Entry 5F47 (X-ray diffraction, 1.50 A resolution); this record covers chains A and B.

[Chain A (and B)]
Molecule: aminoglycoside acetyltransferase meta-AAC0020
From: uncultured bacterium
Notes: chain B of this document is another copy of the same molecule, construct and numbering; everything in this record applies to it too
UniProtKB: A0A059WZ16 (A0A059WZ16_9BACT); numbering as in UniProt (aligned over 1-157)
Amino-acid sequence (157 residues; row label = number of the first residue in the row):
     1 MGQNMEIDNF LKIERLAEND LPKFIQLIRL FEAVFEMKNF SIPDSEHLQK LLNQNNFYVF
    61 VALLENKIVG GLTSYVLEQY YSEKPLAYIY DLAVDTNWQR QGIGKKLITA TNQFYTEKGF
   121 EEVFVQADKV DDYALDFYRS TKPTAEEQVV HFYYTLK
Disordered / not traced: 1-6 (chain B: 1-5)
Bound ions: Ca2+ site 1: Glu14, Asp20; Ca2+ site 2: Glu18, Asn53, Asn55; Ca2+ site 3: Glu83 (shared with Phe40(B) of chain B)
What the authors report for this chain:
  - catalytic residues: Tyr90, Asp91, Leu92 (proposed by the authors, not directly observed)
  - mutagenesis - Y138A: abolished growth in response to heterologous resistance in E. coli
  - mutagenesis - D91A: abolished growth
  - mutagenesis - L92P, D131A: decreased growth
  - mutagenesis - D131A (40-fold): decreased catalytic activity on the four tested aminoglycosides
  - specificity-determining residues: Phe35, Asp128 (proposed by the authors, not directly observed)

[Chain A / chain B interface]
Residue-residue contacts (167; chain A residue first):
  Phe24(A) - Tyr80(B)  hydrophobic
  Ile28(A) - Tyr80(B)  hydrophobic
  Phe31(A) - Tyr80(B)  hydrophobic
  Phe31(A) - Tyr81(B)
  Phe35(A) - Tyr81(B)
  Met37(A) - Tyr81(B)  hydrophobic
  Phe40(A) - Tyr81(B)
  Pro43(A) - Tyr80(B)
  Pro43(A) - Tyr81(B)
  Pro43(A) - Ser82(B)
  Asp44(A) - Glu83(B)
  His47(A) - Glu78(B)  salt bridge
  His47(A) - Gln79(B)  hydrogen bond (side chain-backbone)
  His47(A) - Ser82(B)  hydrogen bond (side chain-backbone)
  His47(A) - Glu83(B)
  Leu48(A) - Tyr80(B)  hydrophobic
  Leu51(A) - Glu78(B)
  Leu51(A) - Gln79(B)
  Leu51(A) - Tyr80(B)
  Gln54(A) - Glu78(B)
  Asn56(A) - Asn56(B)
  Phe57(A) - Tyr80(B)  hydrophobic
  Thr73(A) - Tyr80(B)  hydrogen bond
  Tyr75(A) - Leu77(B)  hydrophobic
  Tyr75(A) - Glu78(B)  hydrogen bond (side chain-backbone)
  Tyr75(A) - Tyr80(B)
  Leu77(A) - Tyr75(B)  hydrophobic
  Glu78(A) - His47(B)
  Glu78(A) - Leu51(B)
  Glu78(A) - Gln54(B)
  Glu78(A) - Tyr75(B)  hydrogen bond (backbone-side chain)
  Gln79(A) - His47(B)  hydrogen bond (backbone-side chain)
  Gln79(A) - Leu51(B)
  Tyr80(A) - Phe24(B)  hydrophobic
  Tyr80(A) - Ile28(B)  hydrophobic
  Tyr80(A) - Phe31(B)  hydrophobic
  Tyr80(A) - Pro43(B)
  Tyr80(A) - Leu48(B)  hydrophobic
  Tyr80(A) - Leu51(B)
  Tyr80(A) - Phe57(B)  hydrophobic
  Tyr80(A) - Thr73(B)  hydrogen bond
  Tyr80(A) - Tyr75(B)
  Tyr80(A) - Tyr90(B)
  Tyr80(A) - Asp91(B)  hydrogen bond
  Tyr81(A) - Phe31(B)
  Tyr81(A) - Phe35(B)
  Tyr81(A) - Met37(B)  hydrophobic
  Tyr81(A) - Phe40(B)
  Tyr81(A) - Ser41(B)
  Tyr81(A) - Pro43(B)
  Tyr81(A) - Asp91(B)  hydrogen bond
  Ser82(A) - Pro43(B)
  Ser82(A) - His47(B)  hydrogen bond (backbone-side chain)
  Glu83(A) - Asp44(B)
  Glu83(A) - His47(B)
  Leu86(A) - Tyr90(B)
  Tyr88(A) - Tyr88(B)  hydrophobic
  Tyr88(A) - Phe124(B)
  Tyr90(A) - Tyr80(B)
  Tyr90(A) - Leu86(B)
  Asp91(A) - Tyr80(B)  hydrogen bond
  Asp91(A) - Tyr81(B)  hydrogen bond
  Ile108(A) - Tyr154(B)
  Asn112(A) - Tyr154(B)
  Tyr115(A) - Leu156(B)
  Thr116(A) - Leu156(B)
  Thr116(A) - Lys157(B)
  Phe120(A) - Leu156(B)
  Glu121(A) - Thr155(B)
  Glu121(A) - Leu156(B)  hydrogen bond (backbone-backbone)
  Glu122(A) - Tyr153(B)
  Glu122(A) - Tyr154(B)
  Glu122(A) - Thr155(B)  hydrogen bond
  Val123(A) - Phe152(B)
  Val123(A) - Tyr153(B)
  Val123(A) - Tyr154(B)  hydrogen bond (backbone-backbone)
  Val123(A) - Leu156(B)  hydrophobic
  Phe124(A) - Tyr88(B)
  Phe124(A) - Phe152(B)
  Phe124(A) - Tyr153(B)  hydrophobic
  Val125(A) - Val150(B)
  Val125(A) - His151(B)
  Val125(A) - Phe152(B)  hydrogen bond (backbone-backbone)
  Gln126(A) - Gln126(B)  hydrogen bond
  Gln126(A) - Val149(B)
  Gln126(A) - Val150(B)
  Gln126(A) - His151(B)  hydrogen bond
  Ala127(A) - Val149(B)
  Ala127(A) - Val150(B)  hydrogen bond (backbone-backbone)
  Asp128(A) - Gln148(B)
  Lys129(A) - Lys129(B)
  Lys129(A) - Gln148(B)  hydrogen bond (backbone-backbone)
  Lys129(A) - Val149(B)
  Leu135(A) - Val150(B)  hydrophobic
  Leu135(A) - Phe152(B)  hydrophobic
  Tyr138(A) - Phe152(B)  hydrophobic
  Tyr138(A) - Tyr154(B)
  Arg139(A) - Phe152(B)
  Thr141(A) - Tyr154(B)  hydrogen bond
  Pro143(A) - Phe152(B)  hydrophobic
  Pro143(A) - Tyr153(B)
  Pro143(A) - Tyr154(B)  hydrophobic
  Thr144(A) - Tyr153(B)  hydrogen bond (backbone-backbone)
  Thr144(A) - Tyr154(B)
  Thr144(A) - Thr155(B)  hydrogen bond (side chain-backbone)
  Ala145(A) - His151(B)
  Ala145(A) - Phe152(B)
  Ala145(A) - Tyr153(B)  hydrogen bond (backbone-backbone)
  Glu146(A) - Val150(B)
  Glu146(A) - His151(B)
  Glu146(A) - Phe152(B)
  Glu147(A) - Val150(B)
  Glu147(A) - His151(B)  hydrogen bond (backbone-backbone)
  Glu147(A) - Tyr153(B)
  Gln148(A) - Asp128(B)
  Gln148(A) - Lys129(B)  hydrogen bond (backbone-backbone)
  Gln148(A) - Val149(B)
  Gln148(A) - Val150(B)
  Val149(A) - Gln126(B)
  Val149(A) - Ala127(B)
  Val149(A) - Asp128(B)
  Val149(A) - Gln148(B)
  Val149(A) - Val149(B)  hydrogen bond (backbone-backbone)
  Val149(A) - His151(B)
  Val150(A) - Val125(B)
  Val150(A) - Gln126(B)
  Val150(A) - Ala127(B)  hydrogen bond (backbone-backbone)
  Val150(A) - Leu135(B)  hydrophobic
  Val150(A) - Glu146(B)
  Val150(A) - Glu147(B)
  Val150(A) - Gln148(B)
  His151(A) - Phe124(B)
  His151(A) - Val125(B)
  His151(A) - Gln126(B)  hydrogen bond
  His151(A) - Glu146(B)
  His151(A) - Glu147(B)  hydrogen bond (backbone-backbone)
  His151(A) - Val149(B)
  Phe152(A) - Phe124(B)
  Phe152(A) - Val125(B)  hydrogen bond (backbone-backbone)
  Phe152(A) - Tyr138(B)  hydrophobic
  Phe152(A) - Arg139(B)
  Phe152(A) - Pro143(B)  hydrophobic
  Phe152(A) - Ala145(B)
  Phe152(A) - Glu146(B)
  Tyr153(A) - Glu122(B)
  Tyr153(A) - Val123(B)
  Tyr153(A) - Phe124(B)  hydrophobic
  Tyr153(A) - Pro143(B)
  Tyr153(A) - Thr144(B)  hydrogen bond (backbone-backbone)
  Tyr153(A) - Ala145(B)  hydrogen bond (backbone-backbone)
  Tyr153(A) - Glu147(B)
  Tyr154(A) - Ile108(B)
  Tyr154(A) - Asn112(B)
  Tyr154(A) - Glu122(B)
  Tyr154(A) - Val123(B)  hydrogen bond (backbone-backbone)
  Tyr154(A) - Tyr138(B)
  Tyr154(A) - Thr141(B)  hydrogen bond
  Tyr154(A) - Pro143(B)  hydrophobic
  Tyr154(A) - Thr144(B)
  Thr155(A) - Glu121(B)
  Thr155(A) - Thr144(B)  hydrogen bond (backbone-side chain)
  Leu156(A) - Tyr115(B)
  Leu156(A) - Thr116(B)
  Leu156(A) - Phe120(B)
  Leu156(A) - Glu121(B)  hydrogen bond (backbone-backbone)
  Leu156(A) - Glu122(B)
  Lys157(A) - Thr116(B)
Other interface residues (no listed pair), chain A (62 interface residues in all): Ser41, Lys142
Other interface residues (no listed pair), chain B (62 interface residues in all): Lys142

[Overview]
The chain A/chain B interface involves 62 residues from each chain, with 37 hydrogen bonds and 1 salt bridge.
Polar pairs include His47(A)-Glu78(B), His47(A)-Gln79(B) and His47(A)-Ser82(B). Glu14(A) and Asp20(A)
coordinate Ca2+ site 1. The paper reports catalytic residues Tyr90(A), Asp91(A) and Leu92(A); L92P and D131A
of chain A reduce growth; 4 substitutions were tested in all.
Chain A and chain B are both aminoglycoside acetyltransferase meta-AAC0020 (uncultured bacterium); the
structure, Crystal structure of an aminoglycoside acetyltransferase meta-AAC0020 from an uncultured soil
metagenomic sample in complex with ..., was determined by X-ray diffraction together with 5U08, 5F48, 5F46 and
5F49 from the same study.
